Entry 6GHD (X-ray diffraction, 2.10 A resolution); this record covers chains G and E of the 4 polymer chains in the assembly.

# Chain G
Protein: Emerin
Organism: Homo sapiens
Reference sequence: P50402 (EMD_HUMAN); residue numbers follow UniProt; this construct covers 2-45
Chain sequence (45 residues; numbered 1 to 45; the number before each row is that of its first residue):
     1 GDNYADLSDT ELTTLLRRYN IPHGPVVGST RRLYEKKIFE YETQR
Differences from the reference sequence: expression tag (1)
Curated features (UniProtKB/Swiss-Prot):
  - modified residue (Phosphoserine): Ser-8, Ser-29

# Chain E
Protein: Barrier-to-autointegration factor
Organism: Homo sapiens
Reference sequence: O75531 (BAF_HUMAN); residues 2-89 here = UniProt positions 2-89
Chain sequence (88 residues; each row starts with the number of its first residue):
     2 TTSQKHRDFV AEPMGEKPVG SLAGIGEVLG KKLEERGFDK AYVVLGQFLV LKKDEDLFRE
    62 WLKDTAGANA KQSRDAFGAL REWADAFL
Differences from the reference sequence: engineered mutation Ala-67 (Cys in O75531), Ala-77 (Cys in O75531), Ala-80 (Cys in O75531), Ala-85 (Cys in O75531)
Curated features (UniProtKB/Swiss-Prot):
  - modified residue: Thr-2 (Microbial infection: Phosphothreonine), Thr-3 (Microbial infection: Phosphothreonine), Ser-4 (Phosphoserine)
  - natural variant: Ala-12 (A12T: In NGPS)
  - mutagenesis: Thr-2 to Ser-4 (95% nuclear localization. Loss of BAF phosphorylation and ability to suppress vaccinia virus DNA replication; 85% cytoplasmic localization), Thr-2 to Thr-3 (No effect on the initial rate of phosphorylation but a second slow phase of phosphorylation is absent), Ser-4 (S4A: Delayed phosphorylation with a 10-fold decrease in the initial phosphorylation rate. 71% loss of binding to lamin A; S4D: 75% cytoplasmic localization ...), Lys-6 (K6A: Complete loss of LEMD3/MAN1 and histone H1/H3 binding; K6E: Complete loss of dsDNA and LEMD3/MAN1 binding), Arg-8 (R8A: Enhances histone H1/H3 binding; R8E: Complete loss of LEMD3/MAN1 binding), Asp-9 (D9A: Reduces binding to dsDNA, LEMD3/MAN1 and histone H1/H3. Reduced interaction with PARP1), Pro-14 (P14A: No effect on LEMD3/MAN1 and enhances histone H1/H3 binding), Lys-18 (K18A: No effect on histone H1/H3 binding), Gly-25 (G25E: Complete loss of dsDNA, EMD, histone H1/H3 and LEMD3/MAN1 binding; G25Q: Complete loss of EMD binding and reduces dsDNA binding), Ile-26 (I26A: Reduces histone H1/H3 and LEMD3/MAN1 binding. Fails to promote HIV-1 genome integration; I26K: Fails to promote HIV-1 genome integration), Gly-27 (G27E: Fails to bind dsDNA; G27Q: Reduces binding to dsDNA), Val-29 (V29A: No effect on histone H1/H3 binding), 16 further mutagenesis entries in UniProt
What the authors report for this chain:
  - disease-associated variants - A12T: decreased binding to Prelamin-A/C

# Interface between chain G and chain E
Pairs across the interface - 7 pairs, chain G then chain E:
  Arg-17(G) with Glu-36(E), hydrogen bond (side chain-backbone)
  Pro-25(G) with Arg-37(E); Gly-38(E); Phe-39(E), hydrophobic; Val-44(E), hydrophobic
  Val-27(G) with Phe-39(E), hydrophobic; Gln-48(E)
Interface residues without a listed pair, chain G (5 interface residues in all): Thr-10, Ser-29
Interface residues without a listed pair, chain E (8 interface residues in all): Val-51, Trp-62
The authors on this interface:
  - interface residues, chain G: Pro-25(G)

# Summary
5 residues of chain G and 8 residues of chain E are in contact; the contacts include 1 hydrogen bond. Its one
hydrogen-bonded contact is Arg-17(G)/Glu-36(E). UniProt lists 28 mutagenesis sites on chain E. The paper
reports that A12T of chain E reduces binding to Prelamin-A/C; the interface residue Pro-25(G).
Here chain G is Emerin and chain E is Barrier-to-autointegration factor, both from Homo sapiens. Entry 6GHD
(Structural analysis of the ternary complex between lamin A/C, BAF and emerin identifies an interface
disrupted ...) was determined by X-ray diffraction.
